6YDE - chain A; structure by X-ray diffraction, 2.20 A resolution.

[Chain A]
Protein: LPMO lytic polysaccharide monooxygenase
Source organism: Collariella virescens
Reference sequence: A0A223GEC9 (A0A223GEC9_9PEZI); residues 1-252 here correspond to UniProt positions 23-274 (UniProt number = residue number + 22)
Amino-acid sequence (252 residues; each row starts with the number of its first residue):
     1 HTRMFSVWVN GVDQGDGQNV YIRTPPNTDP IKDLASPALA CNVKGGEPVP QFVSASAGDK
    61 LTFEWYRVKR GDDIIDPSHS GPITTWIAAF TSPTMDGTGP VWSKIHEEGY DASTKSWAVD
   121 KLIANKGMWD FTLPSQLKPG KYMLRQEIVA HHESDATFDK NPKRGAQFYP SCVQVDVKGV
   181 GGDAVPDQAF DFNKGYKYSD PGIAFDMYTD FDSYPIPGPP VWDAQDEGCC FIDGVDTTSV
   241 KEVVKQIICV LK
Not modelled in the structure: 225-252
Modified positions: H1 (4-methyl-histidine; HIC)
Cystine bridges: C41-C172
Ion coordination: Cu ion: H1, H79
Curated features (UniProtKB/Swiss-Prot):
  - binding site (Cu(2+)): H1, H79, Y169
  - binding site ((1,4-beta-D-glucosyl)n): G45, D76, S78, D155
  - binding site (O2): H152
What the authors report for this chain:
  - binding site for beta-D-glucopyranose: R3, T28, R67, V68, D76, S78, Y208

[Summary]
H1 and H79 coordinate a Cu ion ion. From UniProt: 3 Cu2+-binding residues, 4 (1,4-beta-D-glucosyl)n-binding
residues and O2-binding residue H152. The paper reports a binding site for beta-D-glucopyranose at R3, T28 and
R67 among others.
Chain A is LPMO lytic polysaccharide monooxygenase (Collariella virescens); the structure, X-ray structure of
LPMO, was determined by X-ray diffraction, deposited together with 6YDC, 6YDD, 6YDF and 6YDG.
